PDB entry 8S5A | X-ray diffraction, 2.65 A resolution | chains A and B of the 4 polymer chains in the assembly

Chain A:
Name: Fanconi-associated nuclease 1
Organism: Homo sapiens
Notes: EC 3.1.21.-, 3.1.4.1
UniProtKB: Q9Y2M0 (FAN1_HUMAN); numbering as in UniProt; present here: 364-509, 519-1017
Chain sequence (654 residues; row label = number of the first residue in the row; note: 9 numbers in that range are skipped by the numbering (no residue carries them; nothing is unmodelled there)):
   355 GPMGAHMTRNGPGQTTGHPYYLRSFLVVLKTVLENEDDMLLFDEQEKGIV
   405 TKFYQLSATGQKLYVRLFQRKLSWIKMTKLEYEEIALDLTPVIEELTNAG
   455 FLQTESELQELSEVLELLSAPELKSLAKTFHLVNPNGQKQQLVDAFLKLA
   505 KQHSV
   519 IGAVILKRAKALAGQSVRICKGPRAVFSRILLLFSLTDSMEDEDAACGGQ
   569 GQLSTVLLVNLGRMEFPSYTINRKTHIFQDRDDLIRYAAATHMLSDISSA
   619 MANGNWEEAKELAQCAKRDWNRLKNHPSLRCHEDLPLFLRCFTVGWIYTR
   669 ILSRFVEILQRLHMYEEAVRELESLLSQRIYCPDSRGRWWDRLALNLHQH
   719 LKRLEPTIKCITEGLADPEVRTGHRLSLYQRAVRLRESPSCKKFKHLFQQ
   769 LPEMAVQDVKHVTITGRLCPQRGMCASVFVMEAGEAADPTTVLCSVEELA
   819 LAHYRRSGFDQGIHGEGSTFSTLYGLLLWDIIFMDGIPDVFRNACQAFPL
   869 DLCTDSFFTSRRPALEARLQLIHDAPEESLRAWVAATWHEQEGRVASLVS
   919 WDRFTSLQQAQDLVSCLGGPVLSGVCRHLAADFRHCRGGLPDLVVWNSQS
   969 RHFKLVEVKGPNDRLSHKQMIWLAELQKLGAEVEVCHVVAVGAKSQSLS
Disordered / not traced: 355-371, 562-570, 767-772, 786-796, 800-809, 1009-1017
Construct notes: expression tag (355-363); conflict His-507 (Arg in Q9Y2M0), Ala-794 (Lys in Q9Y2M0)
UniProt features mapped onto this chain:
  - binding site (Mn(2+)): Glu-834, Asp-960, Glu-975, Val-976
  - natural variant: Cys-871 (C871R: In KMIN), Gln-929 (Q929P: In KMIN), Gly-937 (G937D: In KMIN), Asp-960 (D960N: In KMIN)
  - mutagenesis: Leu-477 (L477P: Still localized to sites of DNA damage but the strength of the signal is diminished), Arg-706 (R706A: Strongly reduced affinity for sites that have a 5'-terminal phosphate anchor at a flap of 1 nucleotide; when associated with A-952), Gln-864 (Q864A: Loss of nuclease activity; when associated with A-960; A-975 and A-977), Arg-952 (R952A: Strongly reduced affinity for sites that have a 5'-terminal phosphate anchor at a flap of 1 nucleotide; when associated with A-706), Asp-960 (D960A: Loss of nuclease activity. Loss of nuclease activity; when associated with A-864; A-975 and A-977), Glu-975 (E975A: Loss of nuclease activity; when associated with A-864; A-960 and A-977), Lys-977 (K977A: Loss of nuclease activity; when associated with A-864; A-960 and A-975), Asp-981 to Arg-982 (Loss of nuclease activity)
What the authors report for this chain:
  - mutagenesis - D960A: abolished catalytic activity

Chain B:
Molecule: 19-nt DNA strand
Sequence (19 nucleotides; numbered 1 to 19; the number before each row is that of its first residue):
     1 AACACGCCTAGACTCCTCA

Interface between chain A and chain B:
Residue-residue contacts (23):
  Ser-473(A) / DC18(B)  hydrogen bond to the phosphate
  Ala-474(A) / DC18(B)  hydrogen bond to the phosphate
  Gln-492(A) / DA19(B)  phosphate contact
  Lys-493(A) / DC18(B)  salt bridge to the phosphate
  Lys-493(A) / DA19(B)  hydrogen bond to the phosphate
  Thr-573(A) / DG11(B)  hydrogen bond to the base
  Ala-620(A) / DA10(B)  hydrogen bond to the base
  Trp-624(A) / DC8(B)  phosphate contact
  Gln-678(A) / DC7(B)  phosphate contact
  Arg-679(A) / DC7(B)  salt bridge to the phosphate
  Arg-679(A) / DC8(B)  salt bridge to the phosphate
  His-681(A) / DC7(B)  salt bridge to the phosphate
  Arg-710(A) / DG6(B)  salt bridge to the phosphate
  Leu-713(A) / DC5(B)  phosphate contact
  Leu-713(A) / DG6(B)  phosphate contact
  Gln-717(A) / DC5(B)  phosphate contact
  His-718(A) / DC5(B)  phosphate contact
  His-718(A) / DG6(B)  salt bridge to the phosphate
  Arg-749(A) / DC5(B)  salt bridge to the phosphate
  Arg-752(A) / DA4(B)  salt bridge to the phosphate
  Arg-752(A) / DC5(B)  salt bridge to the phosphate
  Arg-982(A) / DA2(B)  base contact
  Arg-982(A) / DC3(B)  salt bridge to the phosphate
Also at the interface, not in a pair above, chain A (21 interface residues in all): Leu-472, Pro-475, Met-619, Gln-748
Also at the interface, not in a pair above, chain B (13 interface residues in all): DT9, DT17

Overview:
21 residues of chain A and 13 residues of chain B are in contact, with 5 hydrogen bonds and 10 salt bridges.
Polar contacts include Thr-573(A)/DG11(B), Ala-620(A)/DA10(B) and Ser-473(A)/DC18(B). UniProt lists 4
Mn2+-binding residues and 9 mutagenesis sites on chain A. The paper reports that D960A of chain A abolishes
catalytic activity.
Chain A is Fanconi-associated nuclease 1 (Homo sapiens) and chain B is a 19-nt DNA strand; the structure, The
crystal structure of FAN1 Nuclease bound to 5' phosphorylated p(dG)/3'(dT-dT-dT-dT) double flap DNA, was
determined by X-ray diffraction (same publication as 9EO1, 9EOA and 9GY0).
